4WTJ - chains T and A of the 3 polymer chains in the assembly; structure by X-ray diffraction, 2.20 A resolution.

== Chain T ==
Molecule: RNA template aucc
Sequence (4 nucleotides; numbered 1 to 4; the number before each row is that of its first residue):
     1 AUCC

== Chain A ==
Molecule: RNA-directed RNA polymerase
From: Hepatitis C virus JFH-1
Notes: EC 2.7.7.48
UniProt: Q99IB8 (POLG_HCVJF); residues 1-570 here correspond to UniProt positions 2443-3012 (UniProt number = residue number + 2442)
Amino-acid sequence (580 residues; numbered -1 to 578; the number before each row is that of its first residue; numbers below 1 keep their minus sign (Met-1 is residue -1)):
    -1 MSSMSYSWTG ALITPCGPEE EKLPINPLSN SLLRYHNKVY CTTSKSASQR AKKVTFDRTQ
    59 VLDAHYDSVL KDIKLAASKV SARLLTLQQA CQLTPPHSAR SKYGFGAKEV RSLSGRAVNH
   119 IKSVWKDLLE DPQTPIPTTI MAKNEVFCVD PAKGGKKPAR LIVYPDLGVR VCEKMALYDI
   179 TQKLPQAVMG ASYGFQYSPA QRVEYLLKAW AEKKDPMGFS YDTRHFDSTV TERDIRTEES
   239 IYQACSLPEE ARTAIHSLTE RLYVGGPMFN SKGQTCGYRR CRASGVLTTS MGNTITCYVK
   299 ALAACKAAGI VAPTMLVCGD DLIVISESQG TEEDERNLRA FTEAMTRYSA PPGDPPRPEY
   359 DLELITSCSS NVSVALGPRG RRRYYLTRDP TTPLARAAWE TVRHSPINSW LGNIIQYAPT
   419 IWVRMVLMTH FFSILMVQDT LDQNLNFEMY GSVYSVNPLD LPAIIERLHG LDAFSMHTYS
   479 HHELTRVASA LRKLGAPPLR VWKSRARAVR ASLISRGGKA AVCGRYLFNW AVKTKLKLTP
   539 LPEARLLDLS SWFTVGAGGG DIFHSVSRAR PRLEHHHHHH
Unresolved in the structure: -1, 555-578
Sequence notes: expression tag (-1 to 0, 571-578); engineered mutation Gly15 (Ser2457 in Q99IB8), Gln86 (Glu2528 in Q99IB8), Gln87 (Glu2529 in Q99IB8), His223 (Cys2665 in Q99IB8), Ile321 (Val2763 in Q99IB8)
UniProt features mapped onto this chain:
  - binding site (Mg(2+)): Asp220, Asp318, Asp319
Ion coordination: Mn2+ site 1: Asp220, Asp318, Asp319 (together with ADP) (shared with 1 residue of chain P); Mn2+ site 2: Asp220, Thr221, Asp318 (together with ADP)
Residues lining bound ligands:
  - ADP (adenosine-5'-diphosphate): Arg48, Lys141, Arg158, Ile160, Asp220, Thr221, Arg222, His223, Phe224, Asp225, Arg280, Ser282, Gly283, Thr287, Asn291, Asp318, Asp319
  - B3P (2-[3-(2-hydroxy-1,1-dihydroxymethyl-ethylamino)-propylamino]-2-hydroxymethyl-propane-1,3-diol): Trp208, Ala209, Lys211, Lys212, Pro214, Tyr358
  - PG6 (1-(2-methoxy-ethoxy)-2-{2-[2-(2-methoxy-ethoxy]-ethoxy}-ethane): Lys100, Tyr101, Pro135, Thr136, Thr137, Asp164, Phe267, Asn268, Gly271

== Chain T / chain A interface ==
Contacting residue pairs - 30 pairs, chain T then chain A:
  A1(T) - Cys14(A)  base contact
  A1(T) - Gly15(A)  base contact
  A1(T) - His95(A)  sugar contact
  A1(T) - Ala97(A)  sugar contact
  A1(T) - Met139(A)  sugar contact
  A1(T) - Tyr162(A)  base contact
  U2(T) - His95(A)  phosphate contact
  U2(T) - Ser96(A)  phosphate contact
  U2(T) - Ala97(A)  hydrogen bond to the phosphate
  U2(T) - Met139(A)  sugar contact
  U2(T) - Lys141(A)  hydrogen bond to the base
  U2(T) - Ile160(A)  base contact
  U2(T) - Tyr162(A)  sugar contact
  U2(T) - Arg168(A)  hydrogen bond to the phosphate
  U2(T) - Ser282(A)  base contact
  U2(T) - Gly283(A)  hydrogen bond to the sugar
  C3(T) - Pro93(A)  phosphate contact
  C3(T) - Ser96(A)  hydrogen bond to the phosphate
  C3(T) - Arg168(A)  salt bridge to the phosphate
  C3(T) - Lys172(A)  hydrogen bond to the phosphate
  C3(T) - Gly283(A)  sugar contact
  C3(T) - Val284(A)  sugar contact
  C3(T) - Leu285(A)  hydrogen bond to the sugar
  C4(T) - Lys172(A)  salt bridge to the phosphate
  C4(T) - Gln180(A)  phosphate contact
  C4(T) - Leu285(A)  sugar contact
  C4(T) - Ser288(A)  base contact
  C4(T) - Tyr448(A)  base contact
  C4(T) - Gly449(A)  base contact
  C4(T) - Val553(A)  sugar contact
Also at the interface, not in a pair above, chain A (24 interface residues in all): Leu91, Tyr176, Thr287

== Overview ==
4 residues of chain T face 24 of chain A across their interface; the contacts include 7 hydrogen bonds and 2
salt bridges. Polar pairs include U2(T)-Lys141(A), U2(T)-Gly283(A) and C3(T)-Leu285(A). Bound to chain A: ADP,
compound PG6 and compound B3P.
Chain T is RNA template aucc and chain A is RNA-directed RNA polymerase (Hepatitis C virus JFH-1); the
structure, Crystal structure of hcv NS5B genotype 2A jfh-1 isolate with S15G E86Q E87Q C223H V321I mutations
..., was determined by X-ray diffraction together with 4WTA, 4WTC, 4WTD, 4WTF, 4WTG, 4WTI and 3 further
entries from the same study.
